Entry 7EBU (X-ray diffraction, 1.95 A resolution); this record covers chain A.

== Chain A ==
Molecule: Glutathione transferase
Organism: Aedes aegypti
UniProt: A0A1S4FIB3 (A0A1S4FIB3_AEDAE); residues 1-220 here correspond to UniProt positions 52-271 (UniProt number = residue number + 51)
Sequence (227 residues; each row starts with the number of its first residue; numbers below 1 keep their minus sign (Met-6 is residue -6)):
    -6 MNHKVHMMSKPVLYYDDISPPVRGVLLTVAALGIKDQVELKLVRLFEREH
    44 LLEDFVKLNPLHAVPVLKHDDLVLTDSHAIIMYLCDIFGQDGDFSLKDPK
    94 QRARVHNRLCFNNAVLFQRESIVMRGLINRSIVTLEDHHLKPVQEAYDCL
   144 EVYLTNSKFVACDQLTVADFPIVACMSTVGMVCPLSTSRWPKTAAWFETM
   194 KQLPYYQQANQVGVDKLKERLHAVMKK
Not modelled in the structure: -6 to 0, 219-220
Differences from the reference sequence: initiating methionine (-6); expression tag (-5 to 0)
Metal / ion sites: Ca2+ site 1: Glu32 (shared with 1 residue of chain D); Ca2+ site 2: Glu40 (shared with 1 residue of chain B; 1 residue of chain C); Ca2+ site 3: Asp47 (shared with 1 residue of chain B)
Ligand contacts:
  - glutathione (GSH): Ser12, Pro13, Pro14, Leu38, His43, His55, Ala56, Val57, Pro58, Thr68, Asp69, Ser70, His71, Asn106, Ala107, Phe110
  - ZF1 (7-hydroxy-3-(4-hydroxyphenyl)-4H-chromen-4-one): Ile11, Pro13, Leu38, Phe39, Arg41, His43, Glu113, Ser114, Met117, Arg118, Ile121, Thr171, Leu210
From the paper describing this entry:
  - binding site for ZF1: Ile11, Pro13, Leu38, His43, Glu113, Met117, Ile121, Leu210
  - mutagenesis - E113A: abolished binding to ZF1
  - mutagenesis - E113A: unchanged catalytic activity on 3,4-DNADCF

== Overview ==
Bound to chain A: glutathione and compound ZF1. From the paper: a binding site for ZF1 at Ile11, Pro13 and
Leu38 among others; E113A abolishes binding to ZF1.
Chain A is Glutathione transferase (Aedes aegypti); the structure, Crystal structure of Aedes aegypti
Noppera-bo, glutathione S-transferase epsilon 8, in Daidzein- and glutathione-bound form, was determined by
X-ray diffraction, deposited together with 7EBT, 7EBV and 7EBW.
